3L73 - chains N and V of the 20 polymer chains in the assembly; structure by X-ray diffraction, 3.04 A resolution.

# Chain N
Molecule: Mitochondrial ubiquinol-cytochrome-C reductase complex core protein I
Source organism: Gallus gallus
Notes: EC 1.10.2.2
Reference sequence: D0VX31 (D0VX31_CHICK); residues 1-446 here = UniProt positions 1-446
Sequence (446 residues; each row starts with the number of its first residue):
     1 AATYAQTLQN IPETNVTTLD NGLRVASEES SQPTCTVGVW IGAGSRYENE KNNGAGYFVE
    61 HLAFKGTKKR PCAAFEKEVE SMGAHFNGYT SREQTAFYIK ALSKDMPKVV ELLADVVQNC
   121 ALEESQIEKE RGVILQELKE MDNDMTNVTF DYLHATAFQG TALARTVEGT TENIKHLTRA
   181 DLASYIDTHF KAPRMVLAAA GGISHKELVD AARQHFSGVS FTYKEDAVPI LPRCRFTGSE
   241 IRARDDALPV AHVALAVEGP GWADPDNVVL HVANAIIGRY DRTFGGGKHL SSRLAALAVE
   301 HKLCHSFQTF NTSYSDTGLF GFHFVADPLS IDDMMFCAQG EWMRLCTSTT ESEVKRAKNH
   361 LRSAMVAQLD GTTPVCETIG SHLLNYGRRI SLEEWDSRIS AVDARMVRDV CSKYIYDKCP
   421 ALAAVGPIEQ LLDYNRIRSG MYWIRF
Disordered / not traced: 1-2, 445-446

# Chain V
Molecule: Cytochrome B-C1 complex subunit rieske, mitochondrial
Source organism: Gallus gallus
Notes: EC 1.10.2.2
Reference sequence: Q5ZLR5 (UCRI_CHICK); residues 47-78 here correspond to UniProt positions 45-76 (UniProt number = residue number - 2)
Sequence (47 residues; each row starts with the number of its first residue; note: 7 numbers in that range are skipped by the numbering (no residue carries them; nothing is unmodelled there); X marks 15 residues of unknown identity (built as UNK)):
    25 XXXXXXXXX
    35 XXXXXX
    47 RPLLCRESMS GRSARRDLVA GISLNAPASV RY
Disordered / not traced: 25-27, 78

# How chain N and chain V interact
Contacting residue pairs (24):
  Val133(N) - Glu53(V)
  Gln136(N) - Leu50(V)
  Lys139(N) - Leu50(V)
  Glu140(N) - Arg47(V)
  Glu140(N) - Pro48(V)
  Glu140(N) - Leu49(V)
  Glu140(N) - Leu50(V)  hydrogen bond (side chain-backbone)
  Glu140(N) - Ser54(V)  hydrogen bond
  Asn143(N) - Arg47(V)
  Asn143(N) - Pro48(V)
  Arg279(N) - Pro73(V)
  Asp281(N) - Pro73(V)
  Thr283(N) - Ile68(V)
  Thr283(N) - Ser69(V)
  Thr283(N) - Ala72(V)
  Thr283(N) - Pro73(V)
  Thr283(N) - Ala74(V)  hydrogen bond (side chain-backbone)
  Phe284(N) - Leu70(V)
  Phe284(N) - Asn71(V)
  Phe284(N) - Ala72(V)
  Phe284(N) - Pro73(V)
  Gly285(N) - Ser69(V)  hydrogen bond (backbone-backbone)
  Gly285(N) - Leu70(V)  hydrogen bond (backbone-backbone)
  Gly286(N) - Leu70(V)  hydrogen bond (backbone-backbone)
Interface residues without a listed pair, chain N (18 interface residues in all): Glu137, Arg282, Leu290, His305, His360, Ser363, Ala364
Interface residues without a listed pair, chain V (14 interface residues in all): Cys51

# In short
The interface between chain N and chain V involves 18 residues on one side and 14 on the other, with 6
hydrogen bonds. Among the polar pairs are Glu140(N)-Leu50(V), Glu140(N)-Ser54(V) and Thr283(N)-Ala74(V).
Here chain N is Mitochondrial ubiquinol-cytochrome-C reductase complex core protein I and chain V is
Cytochrome B-C1 complex subunit rieske, mitochondrial, both from Gallus gallus. Entry 3L73 (Cytochrome BC1
complex from chicken with triazolone inhibitor) was determined by X-ray diffraction.
